Entry 5CTN (X-ray diffraction, 1.35 A resolution); this record covers chain A.

[Chain A]
Protein: Beta-lactamase
From: Bacillus pumilus
Notes: EC 3.5.2.6
Reference sequence: A8FFI9 (A8FFI9_BACP2); numbering as in UniProt (aligned over 59-291)
Chain sequence (233 residues; row label = number of the first residue in the row):
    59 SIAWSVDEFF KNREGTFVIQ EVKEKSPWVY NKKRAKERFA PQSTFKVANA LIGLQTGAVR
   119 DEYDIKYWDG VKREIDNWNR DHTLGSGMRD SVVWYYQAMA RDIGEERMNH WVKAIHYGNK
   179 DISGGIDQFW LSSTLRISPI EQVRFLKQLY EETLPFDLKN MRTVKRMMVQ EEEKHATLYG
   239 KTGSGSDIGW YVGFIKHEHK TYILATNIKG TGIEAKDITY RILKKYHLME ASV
Glycans and other covalent adducts: compound 5R7 linked to Ser101
Ligand contacts:
  - 5R7 ((2S,3R)-3-methyl-2-[(2S,3R)-3-oxidanyl-1-oxidanylidene-butan-2-yl]-4-[(3S,5S)-5-[(sulfamoylamino)meth yl]pyrrolidin-3-yl]sulfanyl-3,4-dihydro-2H-pyrrole-5-carboxylic acid): Gln100, Ile133, Trp136, Ser149, Val151, Trp188, Leu189, Thr240, Gly241, Ser242, Thr269, Ile271
  - citrate anion (FLC): His168, Lys171, Ala172
What the authors report for this chain:
  - binding site for 5R7: Ser101, Ser149, Ser242
  - catalytic residues: Ser101, Ser242

[In short]
Chain A binds citrate anion. Covalently linked compound 5R7: at Ser101. From the paper: catalytic residues
Ser101 and Ser242; a binding site for 5R7 at Ser101, Ser149 and Ser242.
Chain A is Beta-lactamase (Bacillus pumilus); the structure, Structure of BPu1 beta-lactamase, was determined
by X-ray diffraction, deposited together with 5CTM.
